8WT8 - chains D and F of the 10 polymer chains in the assembly; structure by electron microscopy, 2.90 A resolution.

[Chain D]
Protein: IS621 transposase
Organism: Escherichia coli
UniProt: A0A0E0Y1P1 (A0A0E0Y1P1_ECO1C); residues 1-326 here = UniProt positions 1-326
Sequence (328 residues; numbered -1 to 326; the number before each row is that of its first residue; numbers below 1 keep their minus sign (Gly-1 is residue -1)):
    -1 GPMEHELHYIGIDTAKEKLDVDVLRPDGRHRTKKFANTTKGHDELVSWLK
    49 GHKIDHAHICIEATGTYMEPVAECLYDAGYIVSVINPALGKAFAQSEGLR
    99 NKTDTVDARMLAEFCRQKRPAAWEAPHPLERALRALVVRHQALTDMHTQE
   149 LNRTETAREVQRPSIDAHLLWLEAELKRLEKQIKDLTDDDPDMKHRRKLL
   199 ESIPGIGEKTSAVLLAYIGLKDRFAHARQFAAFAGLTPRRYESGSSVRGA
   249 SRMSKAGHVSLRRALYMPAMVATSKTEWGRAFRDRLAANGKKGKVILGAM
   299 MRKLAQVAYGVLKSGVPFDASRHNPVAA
Disordered / not traced: -1 to 4, 322-326
Differences from the reference sequence: expression tag (-1 to 0)
Reported in the primary citation:
  - conformationally variable residues: Ser241
  - mutagenesis - D11A/E60A/D102A/D105A, S241A: abolished catalytic activity

[Chain F]
Molecule: bridge RNA
Organism: Escherichia coli
Sequence (180 nucleotides; row label = number of the first residue in the row; numbers below 1 keep their minus sign (G-2 is residue -2)):
    -2 GGGAGUGCAGAGAAAAUCGGCCAGUUUUCUCUGCCUGCAGUCCGCAUGCC
    48 GUAUCGGGCCUUGGGUUCUAACCUGUUCUGUAGAUUUAUGCAGCGGACUG
    98 CCUUUCUCCCAAAGUGAUAAACCGGACAGUAUCAUGGACCGGUUUUCCCG
   148 GUAAUCCGUAUUUACAAGGCUGGUUUCACU
Disordered / not traced: -2 to 109

[Chain D / chain F interface]
Residue-residue contacts (90):
  Ala61(D) - U129(F)  base contact
  Ala61(D) - C130(F)  sugar contact
  Thr62(D) - A128(F)  base contact
  Thr62(D) - U129(F)  base contact
  Gly63(D) - U129(F)  sugar contact
  Asn84(D) - C130(F)  hydrogen bond to the base
  Asn84(D) - A131(F)  hydrogen bond to the sugar
  Pro85(D) - C130(F)  base contact
  Arg132(D) - C130(F)  salt bridge to the phosphate
  Val136(D) - U129(F)  phosphate contact
  Gln147(D) - C162(F)  phosphate contact
  Gln147(D) - A163(F)  hydrogen bond to the phosphate
  Asn150(D) - C162(F)  hydrogen bond to the base
  Asn150(D) - A163(F)  hydrogen bond to the sugar
  Arg151(D) - A163(F)  salt bridge to the phosphate
  Arg151(D) - A164(F)  salt bridge to the phosphate
  Thr154(D) - A164(F)  hydrogen bond to the sugar
  Arg221(D) - U132(F)  hydrogen bond to the base
  Phe222(D) - U132(F)  base contact
  His224(D) - U149(F)  base contact
  Arg226(D) - G133(F)  sugar contact
  Arg226(D) - G134(F)  salt bridge to the phosphate
  Arg226(D) - A135(F)  hydrogen bond to the base
  Arg226(D) - U149(F)  base contact
  Gln227(D) - U132(F)  hydrogen bond to the sugar
  Gln227(D) - G133(F)  phosphate contact
  Ala230(D) - G133(F)  sugar contact
  Phe231(D) - A131(F)  hydrogen bond to the sugar
  Phe231(D) - U132(F)  sugar contact
  Leu234(D) - G155(F)  base contact
  Thr235(D) - G133(F)  base contact
  Pro236(D) - G133(F)  hydrogen bond to the base
  Pro236(D) - C154(F)  base contact
  Pro236(D) - G155(F)  base contact
  Arg238(D) - G134(F)  hydrogen bond to the sugar
  Arg238(D) - C154(F)  sugar contact
  Ser249(D) - C154(F)  hydrogen bond to the sugar
  Ser249(D) - G155(F)  phosphate contact
  Ser249(D) - U156(F)  phosphate contact
  Arg250(D) - U156(F)  phosphate contact
  Met251(D) - G155(F)  hydrogen bond to the phosphate
  Met251(D) - U156(F)  hydrogen bond to the phosphate
  Met251(D) - A157(F)  sugar contact
  Lys253(D) - A157(F)  salt bridge to the phosphate
  Lys253(D) - U158(F)  salt bridge to the phosphate
  Lys253(D) - U159(F)  hydrogen bond to the base
  Ala254(D) - A131(F)  base contact
  Ala254(D) - U159(F)  base contact
  Gly255(D) - A131(F)  hydrogen bond to the base
  His256(D) - C130(F)  phosphate contact
  His256(D) - A131(F)  salt bridge to the phosphate
  Val257(D) - A131(F)  base contact
  Val257(D) - U158(F)  phosphate contact
  Val257(D) - U159(F)  phosphate contact
  Arg260(D) - A157(F)  sugar contact
  Arg260(D) - U158(F)  salt bridge to the phosphate
  Arg260(D) - U159(F)  hydrogen bond to the sugar
  Arg261(D) - U158(F)  hydrogen bond to the sugar
  Arg261(D) - A161(F)  sugar contact
  Tyr264(D) - A157(F)  stacking on the base
  Arg283(D) - U152(F)  salt bridge to the phosphate
  Arg283(D) - C153(F)  salt bridge to the phosphate
  Asn287(D) - C154(F)  hydrogen bond to the phosphate
  Lys289(D) - C154(F)  salt bridge to the phosphate
  Lys289(D) - G155(F)  salt bridge to the phosphate
  Lys290(D) - U156(F)  hydrogen bond to the base
  Lys292(D) - U156(F)  sugar contact
  Lys292(D) - A157(F)  hydrogen bond to the base
  Val293(D) - G155(F)  hydrogen bond to the sugar
  Val293(D) - U156(F)  base contact
  Gly296(D) - G155(F)  sugar contact
  Ala297(D) - G155(F)  hydrogen bond to the sugar
  Met299(D) - A157(F)  sugar contact
  Arg300(D) - C154(F)  base contact
  Arg300(D) - G155(F)  hydrogen bond to the base
  Lys301(D) - A151(F)  salt bridge to the phosphate
  Lys301(D) - U152(F)  salt bridge to the phosphate
  Gln304(D) - A150(F)  sugar contact
  Gln304(D) - A151(F)  hydrogen bond to the phosphate
  Val305(D) - A150(F)  sugar contact
  Gly308(D) - A150(F)  base contact
  Val309(D) - A150(F)  base contact
  Ser312(D) - A150(F)  hydrogen bond to the base
  Val314(D) - A150(F)  base contact
  Pro315(D) - A150(F)  hydrogen bond to the base
  Phe316(D) - A150(F)  base contact
  Asp317(D) - A150(F)  hydrogen bond to the base
  Arg320(D) - A150(F)  base contact
  His321(D) - A150(F)  hydrogen bond to the base
  His321(D) - A151(F)  sugar contact
Interface residues without a listed pair, chain D (63 interface residues in all): Thr64, Thr146, Arg156, Ala223, Ala225, Ser252, Phe280, Leu284
Interface residues without a listed pair, chain F (24 interface residues in all): G165

[Overview]
63 residues of chain D face 24 of chain F across their interface, with 30 hydrogen bonds, 14 salt bridges and
1 aromatic stacking contact. Polar pairs include Asn84(D)-C130(F), Asn150(D)-C162(F) and Arg221(D)-U132(F).
From the paper: D11A/E60A/D102A/D105A and S241A of chain D abolish catalytic activity; conformational
variability at Ser241(D).
Here chain D is IS621 transposase and chain F is bridge RNA, both from Escherichia coli. Entry 8WT8 (Cryo-EM
structure of the IS621 recombinase in complex with bridge RNA, donor DNA, and target DNA ...) was determined
by electron microscopy together with 8WT6, 8WT7 and 8WT9 from the same study.
